5WEO - chains A and D of the 4 polymer chains in the assembly; structure by electron microscopy, 4.20 A resolution (low resolution: residue-level contacts below are approximate; hydrogen-bond / salt-bridge calls are withheld).

# Chain A (and D)
Protein: Glutamate receptor 2, Voltage-dependent calcium channel gamma-2 subunit chimera
Source organism: Rattus norvegicus
Notes: fragment: UNP P19491 residues 25-847, UNP O88602 2-208 linked via LINKER GT; chain D of this document is another copy of the same molecule, construct and numbering; everything in this record applies to it too
UniProt: chimeric construct of P19491, O88602: residues 10-826 from P19491 (GRIA2_RAT), isoform P19491-2 positions 25-841 (UniProt number = residue number + 15); residues 1001-1207 from O88602 positions 2-208 (UniProt number = residue number - 999)
Chain sequence (1034 residues; row label = number of the first residue in the row; note: 172 numbers in that range are skipped by the numbering (no residue carries them; nothing is unmodelled there)):
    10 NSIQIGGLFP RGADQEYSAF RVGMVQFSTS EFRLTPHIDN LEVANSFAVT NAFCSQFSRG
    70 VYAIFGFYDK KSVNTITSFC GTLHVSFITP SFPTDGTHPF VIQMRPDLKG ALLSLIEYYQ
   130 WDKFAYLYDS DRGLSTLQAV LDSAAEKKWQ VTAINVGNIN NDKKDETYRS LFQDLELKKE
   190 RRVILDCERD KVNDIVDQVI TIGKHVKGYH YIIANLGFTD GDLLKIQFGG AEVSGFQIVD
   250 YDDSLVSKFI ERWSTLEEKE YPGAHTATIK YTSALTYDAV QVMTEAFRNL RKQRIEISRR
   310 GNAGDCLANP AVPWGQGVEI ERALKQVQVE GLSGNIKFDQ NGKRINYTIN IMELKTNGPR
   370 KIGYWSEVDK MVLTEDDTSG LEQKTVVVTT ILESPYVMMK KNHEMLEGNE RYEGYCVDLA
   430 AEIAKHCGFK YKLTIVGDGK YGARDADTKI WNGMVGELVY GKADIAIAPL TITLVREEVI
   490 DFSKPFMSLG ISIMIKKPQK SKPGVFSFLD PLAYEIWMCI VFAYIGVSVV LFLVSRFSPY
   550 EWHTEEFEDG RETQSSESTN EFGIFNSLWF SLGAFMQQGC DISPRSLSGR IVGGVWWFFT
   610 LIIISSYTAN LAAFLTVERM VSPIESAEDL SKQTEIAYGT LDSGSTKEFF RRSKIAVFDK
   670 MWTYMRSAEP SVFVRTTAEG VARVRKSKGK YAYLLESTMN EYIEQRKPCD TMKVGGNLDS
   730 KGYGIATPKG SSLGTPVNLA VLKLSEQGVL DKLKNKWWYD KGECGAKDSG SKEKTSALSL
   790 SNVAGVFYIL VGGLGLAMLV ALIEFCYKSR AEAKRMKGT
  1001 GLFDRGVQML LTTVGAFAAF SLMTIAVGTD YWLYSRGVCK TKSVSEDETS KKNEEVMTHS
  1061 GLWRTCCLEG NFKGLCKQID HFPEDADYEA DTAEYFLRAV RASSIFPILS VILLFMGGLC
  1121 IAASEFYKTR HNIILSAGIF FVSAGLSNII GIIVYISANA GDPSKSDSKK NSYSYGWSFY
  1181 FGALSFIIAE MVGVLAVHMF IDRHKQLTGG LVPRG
Unresolved in the structure: 550-564, 821-828, 1001, 1043-1050, 1162-1169, 1210-1215 (chain D: 550-564, 820-828, 1001, 1043-1050, 1162-1169, 1210-1215)
Sequence notes: engineered mutation Glu-241 (Asn256 in P19491), Leu-382 (Val397 in P19491), Glu-384 (Gly405 in P19491), Asp-385 (Asn406 in P19491), Gln-392 (Asn413 in P19491); linker (827-828); conflict Asp-1047 (Asn48 in O88602); expression tag (1208-1215)
Curated features (UniProtKB/Swiss-Prot):
  - glycosylation: Asn-355 (N-linked (GlcNAc...) asparagine)
Cystine bridges: Cys-63/Cys-315, Cys-718/Cys-773, Cys-1039/Cys-1067, Cys-1066/Cys-1076
Ligand contacts:
  - cyclothiazide (CYZ), molecule 1: Ile-481, Pro-494, Ser-497, Ser-729, Lys-730, Gly-731
  - cyclothiazide (CYZ), molecule 2: Pro-494, Phe-495, Met-496, Ser-497, Leu-751, Ser-754, Asp-760, Lys-763
  - glutamic acid (GLU): Tyr-450, Pro-478, Leu-479, Thr-480, Arg-485, Gly-653, Ser-654, Thr-655, Lys-656, Glu-705, Lys-730, Tyr-732
From the paper describing this entry:
  - conformationally variable residues (domain motion, helix shift, loop rearrangement, side-chain flip): Gln-586, Thr-617, Ala-621, Ser-741, Gly-771

# How chain A and chain D interact
Pairs across the interface (72):
  Leu-483(A) / Leu-748(D)
  Leu-483(A) / Leu-751(D)
  Leu-483(A) / Glu-755(D)
  Glu-486(A) / Leu-751(D)
  Ser-492(A) / Lys-493(D)
  Lys-493(A) / Ser-492(D)
  Pro-494(A) / Pro-494(D)
  Ser-497(A) / Ser-497(D)
  Phe-517(A) / Ile-611(D)
  Phe-574(A) / Arg-599(D)
  Asn-575(A) / Arg-599(D)
  Trp-578(A) / Pro-593(D)
  Trp-578(A) / Arg-599(D)
  Trp-578(A) / Trp-606(D)
  Leu-581(A) / Trp-606(D)
  Gly-582(A) / Trp-606(D)
  Met-585(A) / Trp-606(D)
  Met-585(A) / Phe-607(D)
  Met-585(A) / Leu-610(D)
  Gln-586(A) / Gln-586(D)
  Gln-587(A) / Gly-582(D)
  Gln-587(A) / Ala-583(D)
  Gln-587(A) / Gln-587(D)
  Gln-587(A) / Gly-588(D)
  Gln-587(A) / Trp-606(D)
  Asp-590(A) / Asp-590(D)
  Asp-590(A) / Ser-592(D)
  Tyr-616(A) / Ile-611(D)
  Thr-617(A) / Ser-614(D)
  Leu-620(A) / Ser-614(D)
  Leu-624(A) / Ser-615(D)
  Leu-624(A) / Ala-618(D)
  Arg-661(A) / Glu-755(D)
  Lys-716(A) / Asp-1085(D)
  Leu-748(A) / Leu-483(D)
  Leu-751(A) / Leu-483(D)
  Leu-751(A) / Glu-486(D)
  Glu-755(A) / Leu-483(D)
  Glu-755(A) / Arg-661(D)
  Lys-783(A) / Phe-623(D)
  Thr-784(A) / Asp-519(D)
  Thr-784(A) / Phe-623(D)
  Thr-784(A) / Arg-628(D)
  Ser-785(A) / Phe-623(D)
  Ala-786(A) / Asp-519(D)
  Ala-786(A) / Pro-520(D)
  Ala-786(A) / Leu-521(D)
  Ala-786(A) / Ala-522(D)
  Leu-787(A) / Pro-520(D)
  Leu-787(A) / Ile-525(D)
  Leu-787(A) / Ser-615(D)
  Ser-788(A) / Ile-525(D)
  Leu-789(A) / Ile-525(D)
  Leu-789(A) / Cys-528(D)
  Val-795(A) / Phe-608(D)
  Val-795(A) / Ile-611(D)
  Tyr-797(A) / Ile-1150(D)
  Tyr-797(A) / Val-1154(D)
  Ile-798(A) / Val-604(D)
  Leu-799(A) / Val-604(D)
  Leu-799(A) / Phe-608(D)
  Ala-806(A) / Ser-597(D)
  Ala-806(A) / Ile-600(D)
  Ala-806(A) / Val-601(D)
  Met-807(A) / Ile-1139(D)
  Val-809(A) / Leu-596(D)
  Val-809(A) / Ser-597(D)
  Ala-810(A) / Ser-597(D)
  Phe-814(A) / Phe-546(D)
  Phe-814(A) / Tyr-549(D)
  Lys-817(A) / Tyr-549(D)
  Ser-818(A) / Tyr-549(D)
Also at the interface, not in a pair above, chain A (55 interface residues in all): Phe-491, Val-514, Ile-613, Ala-621, Phe-658, Lys-752, Val-792, Phe-796, Gly-802, Leu-803, Leu-805, Leu-811
Also at the interface, not in a pair above, chain D (66 interface residues in all): Phe-491, Ala-532, Val-536, Val-539, Leu-542, Val-543, Met-585, Arg-594, Gly-603, Trp-605, Ile-612, Val-626, Phe-658, Lys-752, Glu-1084, Ala-1093, Ser-1143, Leu-1146, Ile-1153, Ile-1156

# Summary
The interface between chain A and chain D involves 55 residues on one side and 66 on the other. Chain A binds
glutamic acid and cyclothiazide. From the paper: conformational variability at Gln-586(A), Thr-617(A) and
Ala-621(A) among others.
Both chains are Glutamate receptor 2, Voltage-dependent calcium channel gamma-2 subunit chimera (Rattus
norvegicus). Entry 5WEO (Activated GluA2 complex bound to glutamate, cyclothiazide, and STZ in digitonin) was
determined by electron microscopy, deposited together with 5WEK, 5WEL, 5WEM and 5WEN.
